PDB entry 6FKF | electron microscopy, 3.15 A resolution | chains C and D of the 26 polymer chains in the assembly

== Chain C ==
Molecule: ATP synthase subunit alpha, chloroplastic
From: Spinacia oleracea
Notes: EC 3.6.3.14
UniProt: P06450 (ATPA_SPIOL); residue numbers follow UniProt; this construct covers 1-507
Chain sequence (507 residues; row label = number of the first residue in the row):
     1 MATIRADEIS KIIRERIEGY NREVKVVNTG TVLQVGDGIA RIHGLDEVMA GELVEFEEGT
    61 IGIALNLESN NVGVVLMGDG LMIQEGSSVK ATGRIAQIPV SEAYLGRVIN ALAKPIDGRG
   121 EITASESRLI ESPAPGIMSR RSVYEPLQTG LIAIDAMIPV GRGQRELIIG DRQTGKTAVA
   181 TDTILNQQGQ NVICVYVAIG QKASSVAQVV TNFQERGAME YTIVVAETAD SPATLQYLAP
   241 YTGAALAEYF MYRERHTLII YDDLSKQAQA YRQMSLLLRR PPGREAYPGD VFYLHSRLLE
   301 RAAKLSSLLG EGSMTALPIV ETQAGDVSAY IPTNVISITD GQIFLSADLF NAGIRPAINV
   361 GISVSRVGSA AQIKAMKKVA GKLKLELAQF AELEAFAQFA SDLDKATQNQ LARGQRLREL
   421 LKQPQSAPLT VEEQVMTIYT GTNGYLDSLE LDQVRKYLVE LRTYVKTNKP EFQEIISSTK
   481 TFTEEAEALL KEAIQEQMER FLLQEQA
Unresolved in the structure: 1-4, 504-507
UniProt features mapped onto this chain:
  - binding site (ATP): Gly-170 to Thr-177
  - site: Ser-363 (Required for activity)
Ion coordination: Mg2+: Thr-177 (together with ATP)
Ligand contacts: ATP (adenosine-5'-triphosphate): Asp-171, Arg-172, Gln-173, Thr-174, Gly-175, Lys-176, Thr-177, Ala-178, Phe-350, Arg-355, Pro-356, Gln-423, Pro-424, Gln-425

== Chain D ==
Molecule: ATP synthase subunit beta, chloroplastic
From: Spinacia oleracea
Notes: EC 3.6.3.14
UniProt: P00825 (ATPB_SPIOL); residue numbers follow UniProt; this construct covers 1-498
Chain sequence (498 residues; row label = number of the first residue in the row):
     1 MRINPTTSDP GVSTLEKKNL GRIAQIIGPV LDVAFPPGKM PNIYNALIVK GRDTAGQPMN
    61 VTCEVQQLLG NNRVRAVAMS ATDGLTRGME VIDTGAPLSV PVGGATLGRI FNVLGEPVDN
   121 LGPVDTRTTS PIHRSAPAFT QLDTKLSIFE TGIKVVDLLA PYRRGGKIGL FGGAGVGKTV
   181 LIMELINNIA KAHGGVSVFG GVGERTREGN DLYMEMKESG VINEQNIAES KVALVYGQMN
   241 EPPGARMRVG LTALTMAEYF RDVNEQDVLL FIDNIFRFVQ AGSEVSALLG RMPSAVGYQP
   301 TLSTEMGSLQ ERITSTKEGS ITSIQAVYVP ADDLTDPAPA TTFAHLDATT VLSRGLAAKG
   361 IYPAVDPLDS TSTMLQPRIV GEEHYEIAQR VKETLQRYKE LQDIIAILGL DELSEEDRLT
   421 VARARKIERF LSQPFFVAEV FTGSPGKYVG LAETIRGFQL ILSGELDSLP EQAFYLVGNI
   481 DEATAKAMNL EMESKLKK
Unresolved in the structure: 1-16, 495-498
UniProt features mapped onto this chain:
  - binding site (ATP): Gly-172 to Thr-179
Ion coordination: Mg2+: Thr-179 (together with ADP)
Ligand contacts:
  - ADP (adenosine-5'-diphosphate): Gly-173, Ala-174, Gly-175, Val-176, Gly-177, Lys-178, Thr-179, Val-180, Arg-205, Tyr-362, Phe-435, Ala-438, Phe-441, Thr-442
  - ATP (adenosine-5'-triphosphate): Ser-372, Thr-373, Gln-376, Tyr-385

== Chain C / chain D interface ==
Residue-residue contacts (83):
  Gly-44(C) / Arg-87(D)
  Leu-45(C) / Arg-87(D)  hydrogen bond (backbone-side chain)
  Asp-46(C) / Arg-87(D)  salt bridge
  Glu-47(C) / Thr-86(D)
  Val-48(C) / Thr-86(D)
  Met-49(C) / Gly-84(D)
  Met-49(C) / Leu-85(D)
  Met-49(C) / Thr-86(D)
  Ala-50(C) / Ile-26(D)  hydrophobic
  Ala-50(C) / Thr-82(D)
  Ala-50(C) / Asp-83(D)
  Ala-50(C) / Gly-84(D)  hydrogen bond (backbone-backbone)
  Ala-50(C) / Leu-85(D)  hydrogen bond (backbone-backbone)
  Leu-65(C) / Ile-26(D)
  Asn-66(C) / Ile-26(D)
  Asn-66(C) / Ile-27(D)
  Leu-67(C) / Gln-25(D)
  Leu-67(C) / Ile-26(D)  hydrogen bond (backbone-backbone)
  Leu-67(C) / Leu-85(D)
  Leu-67(C) / Arg-87(D)
  Glu-68(C) / Gln-25(D)
  Glu-68(C) / Arg-87(D)  hydrogen bond (backbone-side chain)
  Ser-69(C) / Ala-24(D)
  Ser-69(C) / Gln-25(D)
  Val-72(C) / Arg-87(D)
  Ile-95(C) / Asp-83(D)
  Ile-95(C) / Gly-84(D)
  Glu-131(C) / Asp-83(D)
  Ala-134(C) / Asn-240(D)
  Pro-135(C) / Thr-206(D)
  Gly-136(C) / Thr-206(D)
  Ile-137(C) / Ile-110(D)  hydrophobic
  Ile-137(C) / Val-118(D)  hydrophobic
  Ile-137(C) / Thr-206(D)
  Ile-137(C) / Gly-209(D)
  Ile-137(C) / Asn-210(D)
  Ile-137(C) / Tyr-236(D)  hydrophobic
  Met-138(C) / Val-118(D)
  Met-138(C) / Asp-119(D)
  Met-138(C) / Asn-120(D)
  Met-138(C) / Tyr-213(D)  hydrophobic
  Arg-140(C) / Thr-206(D)
  Arg-140(C) / Arg-207(D)
  Arg-140(C) / Asn-210(D)
  Arg-141(C) / Asn-210(D)
  Ser-142(C) / Met-214(D)
  Arg-165(C) / Arg-205(D)
  Pro-281(C) / Pro-293(D)  hydrophobic
  Pro-282(C) / Gly-297(D)
  Gly-283(C) / Val-296(D)
  Arg-284(C) / Ala-331(D)
  Arg-284(C) / Asp-333(D)  salt bridge
  Arg-284(C) / Asp-336(D)  salt bridge
  Gly-289(C) / Glu-284(D)
  Asp-290(C) / Glu-284(D)
  Phe-292(C) / Arg-277(D)
  Phe-292(C) / Gln-280(D)
  Tyr-293(C) / Met-239(D)
  Tyr-293(C) / Glu-241(D)
  Tyr-293(C) / Pro-242(D)
  Tyr-293(C) / Arg-246(D)
  Tyr-293(C) / Glu-284(D)
  Ser-296(C) / Met-239(D)  hydrogen bond (side chain-backbone)
  Glu-300(C) / Arg-205(D)
  Glu-300(C) / Thr-206(D)  hydrogen bond
  Glu-300(C) / Met-239(D)
  Ser-328(C) / Ala-331(D)
  Ser-328(C) / Asp-332(D)  hydrogen bond
  Thr-333(C) / Ala-174(D)
  Thr-333(C) / Tyr-328(D)  hydrogen bond (backbone-side chain)
  Ile-336(C) / Ala-174(D)  hydrophobic
  Ile-336(C) / Arg-205(D)  hydrogen bond (backbone-side chain)
  Ser-337(C) / Ala-174(D)
  Ser-337(C) / Arg-205(D)  hydrogen bond (backbone-side chain)
  Ser-337(C) / Met-239(D)
  Ser-337(C) / Arg-277(D)  hydrogen bond
  Ile-338(C) / Arg-205(D)  hydrogen bond (backbone-side chain)
  Ile-338(C) / Met-239(D)  hydrophobic
  Thr-339(C) / Arg-205(D)  hydrogen bond (backbone-side chain)
  Asp-340(C) / Arg-205(D)  salt bridge
  Asp-340(C) / Arg-207(D)  salt bridge
  Arg-366(C) / Arg-207(D)
  Arg-366(C) / Phe-441(D)
Also at the interface, not in a pair above, chain C (48 interface residues in all): Gly-51, Asn-71, Val-327, Tyr-330, Ser-365, Ser-369
Also at the interface, not in a pair above, chain D (49 interface residues in all): Gly-28, Gly-175, Glu-204, Asp-211, Pro-243, Ala-287, Pro-330, Arg-354, Val-440

== Summary ==
48 residues of chain C and 49 residues of chain D are in contact; the contacts include 14 hydrogen bonds and 5
salt bridges. Polar contacts include Asp-46(C)/Arg-87(D), Arg-284(C)/Asp-333(D) and Arg-284(C)/Asp-336(D).
Bound to chain C: ATP. Bound to chain D: ADP and ATP.
Here chain C is ATP synthase subunit alpha, chloroplastic and chain D is ATP synthase subunit beta,
chloroplastic, both from Spinacia oleracea. Entry 6FKF (Chloroplast F1Fo conformation 1) was determined by
electron microscopy, deposited together with 6FKH and 6FKI.
